Entry 2UWW (X-ray diffraction, 2.05 A resolution); this record covers chains H and M of the 3 polymer chains in the assembly.

Chain H:
Protein: Reaction center protein H chain
Organism: Rhodobacter sphaeroides
UniProtKB: P0C0Y7 (RCEH_RHOSH); numbering as in UniProt (aligned over 1-260)
Sequence (260 residues; row label = number of the first residue in the row):
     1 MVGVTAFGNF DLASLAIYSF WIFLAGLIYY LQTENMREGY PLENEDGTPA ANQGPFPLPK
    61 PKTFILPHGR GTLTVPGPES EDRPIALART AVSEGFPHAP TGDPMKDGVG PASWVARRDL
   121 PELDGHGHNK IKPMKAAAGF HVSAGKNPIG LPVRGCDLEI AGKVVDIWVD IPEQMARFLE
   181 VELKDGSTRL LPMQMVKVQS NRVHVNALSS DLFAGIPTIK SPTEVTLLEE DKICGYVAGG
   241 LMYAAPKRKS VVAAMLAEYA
Disordered / not traced: 1-10, 252-260

Chain M:
Protein: Reaction center protein M chain
Organism: Rhodobacter sphaeroides
UniProtKB: P0C0Y9 (RCEM_RHOSH); numbering as in UniProt (aligned over 1-307)
Sequence (307 residues; row label = number of the first residue in the row):
     1 AEYQNIFSQV QVRGPADLGM TEDVNLANRS GVGPFSTLLG WFGNAQLGPI YLGSLGVLSL
    61 FSGLMWFFTI GIWFWYQAGW NPAVFLRDLF FFSLEPPAPE YGLSFAAPLK EGGLWLIASF
   121 FMFVAVWSWW GRTYLRAQAL GMGKHTAWAF LSAIWLWMVL GFIRPILMGS WSEAVPYGIF
   181 SHLDWTNNFS LVHGNLFYNP FHGLSIAFLY GSALLFAMHG ATILAVSRFG GERELEQIAD
   241 RGTAAERAAL FWRWTMGFNA TMEGIHRWAI WMAVLVTLTG GIGILLSGTV VDNWYVWGQN
   301 HGMAPLN
Disordered / not traced: 304-307
Metal / ion sites: bacteriochlorophyll a Mg site 1 near H182 (its only coordinating residue here); bacteriochlorophyll a Mg site 2 near H202 (its only coordinating residue here); Fe ion: H219, E234, H266 (shared with 2 residues of chain L)
Residues lining bound ligands:
  - bacteriochlorophyll a (BCL), molecule 1: W66, F67, L89, M122, W157, L160, V175, I179, H182, L183, W185, T186
  - bacteriochlorophyll a (BCL), molecule 2: W66, M122, V126, F150, A153, I154, L156, W157, L160, W185, T186, N187, F189, S190, N195, L196, F197, H202, S205, I206, L209, Y210, V276, T277, G280, G281, I284
  - bacteriochlorophyll a (BCL), molecule 3: T186, F197, Y210
  - bacteriochlorophyll a (BCL), molecule 4: F197, G203, I206, A207, Y210, G211, L214
  - bacteriopheophytin a (BPH), molecule 1: S59, L60, G63, L64, W66, F67, A125, V126, W129, T133, T146, A149, F150, S152, A153, A273, V274, T277
  - bacteriopheophytin a (BPH), molecule 2: Y210, A213, L214, A217, M218, W252, T255, M256
  - spheroidene (SPO): W66, F67, F68, I70, G71, F74, W75, F85, L89, F105, W115, L116, S119, F120, M122, F123, W157, M158, L160, G161, F162, W171, V175, P176, Y177, G178, I179, H182
  - ubiquinone-10 (U10): L214, L215, M218, H219, T222, I223, A245, A248, A249, W252, M256, F258, N259, A260, T261, M262, I265, W268, M272

Interface between chain H and chain M:
Residue-residue contacts (117; chain H residue first):
  D11(H) - V290(M)
  D11(H) - W297(M)  hydrogen bond
  D11(H) - G302(M)
  L12(H) - V290(M)  hydrophobic
  A13(H) - V291(M)  hydrophobic
  A13(H) - W297(M)
  S14(H) - W297(M)
  S14(H) - H301(M)  hydrogen bond (side chain-backbone)
  S14(H) - G302(M)
  A16(H) - F201(M)
  I17(H) - P200(M)  hydrophobic
  I17(H) - F201(M)  hydrophobic
  I17(H) - L204(M)  hydrophobic
  F20(H) - F201(M)  hydrophobic
  F20(H) - L204(M)  hydrophobic
  F20(H) - F208(M)  hydrophobic
  F20(H) - T279(M)
  W21(H) - L204(M)  hydrophobic
  F23(H) - W271(M)  hydrophobic
  F23(H) - L275(M)  hydrophobic
  L27(H) - W271(M)
  L27(H) - L275(M)  hydrophobic
  Y30(H) - R267(M)  hydrogen bond
  L31(H) - R267(M)
  L31(H) - W268(M)  hydrophobic
  Q32(H) - F258(M)
  N35(H) - A260(M)
  N35(H) - T261(M)  hydrogen bond (side chain-backbone)
  N35(H) - G264(M)  hydrogen bond (side chain-backbone)
  N35(H) - I265(M)  hydrogen bond (side chain-backbone)
  N35(H) - W268(M)
  E38(H) - I238(M)
  E38(H) - R241(M)  salt bridge
  E38(H) - T261(M)
  Y40(H) - R253(M)  hydrogen bond
  L42(H) - R253(M)
  K62(H) - E263(M)  salt bridge
  K62(H) - R267(M)
  F64(H) - I238(M)  hydrophobic
  F64(H) - E263(M)
  L66(H) - A239(M)  hydrophobic
  L73(H) - I238(M)
  L73(H) - A239(M)
  E79(H) - R241(M)  salt bridge
  P111(H) - R247(M)  hydrogen bond (backbone-side chain)
  A112(H) - R247(M)
  S113(H) - T243(M)
  S113(H) - R247(M)  hydrogen bond (backbone-side chain)
  V115(H) - R241(M)
  V115(H) - G242(M)
  V115(H) - T243(M)
  V115(H) - E246(M)
  R117(H) - E236(M)  hydrogen bond (side chain-backbone)
  R117(H) - Q237(M)
  R117(H) - D240(M)  hydrogen bond (side chain-backbone)
  R117(H) - R241(M)
  R117(H) - G242(M)
  R118(H) - D240(M)  hydrogen bond (backbone-side chain)
  E122(H) - R233(M)  salt bridge
  E122(H) - E236(M)
  G125(H) - M20(M)
  K130(H) - R233(M)
  I131(H) - R233(M)
  A138(H) - P15(M)
  G139(H) - R13(M)
  G139(H) - G14(M)
  G139(H) - P15(M)
  F140(H) - R13(M)
  F140(H) - G14(M)
  F140(H) - P15(M)
  H141(H) - V12(M)
  H141(H) - R13(M)  hydrogen bond (backbone-backbone)
  V142(H) - V10(M)  hydrophobic
  V142(H) - Q11(M)
  S143(H) - Q11(M)  hydrogen bond (backbone-backbone)
  S143(H) - V12(M)  hydrogen bond (side chain-backbone)
  S143(H) - R13(M)
  A144(H) - V10(M)
  A144(H) - Q11(M)  hydrogen bond (backbone-backbone)
  A144(H) - T37(M)
  G145(H) - Q9(M)
  G145(H) - W41(M)
  K146(H) - V10(M)
  V169(H) - V12(M)  hydrophobic
  P172(H) - D17(M)
  E173(H) - N44(M)
  Q174(H) - V12(M)
  Q174(H) - R13(M)
  Q174(H) - G14(M)  hydrogen bond (side chain-backbone)
  Q174(H) - P15(M)  hydrogen bond (side chain-backbone)
  M175(H) - V12(M)
  M175(H) - E232(M)
  A176(H) - V12(M)
  R177(H) - E232(M)  salt bridge
  R177(H) - R233(M)
  M193(H) - Q9(M)
  M193(H) - V10(M)  hydrophobic
  Q194(H) - Y3(M)
  Q194(H) - N5(M)
  Q194(H) - S227(M)  hydrogen bond (side chain-backbone)
  Q194(H) - R228(M)
  M195(H) - R228(M)
  V196(H) - Y3(M)
  V196(H) - Q9(M)  hydrogen bond (backbone-side chain)
  K197(H) - Q9(M)
  V198(H) - Q9(M)  hydrogen bond (backbone-side chain)
  L227(H) - R233(M)
  L227(H) - E236(M)
  L227(H) - D240(M)
  E230(H) - R233(M)  salt bridge
  D231(H) - G242(M)
  D231(H) - T243(M)  hydrogen bond (side chain-backbone)
  C234(H) - R228(M)  hydrogen bond (side chain-backbone)
  C234(H) - F229(M)
  G235(H) - R247(M)
  A238(H) - F229(M)  hydrophobic
  L241(H) - R228(M)
Interface residues without a listed pair, chain H (73 interface residues in all): L24, E34, R37, G39, E81, G110, W114, H126, M134, P148, I167, P192
Interface residues without a listed pair, chain M (55 interface residues in all): A1, N259, L286, W294, M303

Overview:
73 residues of chain H and 55 residues of chain M are in contact; the contacts include 23 hydrogen bonds and 6
salt bridges. Among the polar pairs are E38(H)-R241(M), K62(H)-E263(M) and E79(H)-R241(M).
Chain H is Reaction center protein H chain and chain M is Reaction center protein M chain, both from
Rhodobacter sphaeroides; the structure, X-ray high resolution structure of the photosynthetic reaction center
from Rb. sphaeroides at pH 6.5 in ..., was determined by X-ray diffraction (same publication as 2J8C, 2J8D,
2UWS, 2UWT, 2UWU, 2UWV and 7 further entries).
